5KFY - chains A and P of the 3 polymer chains in the assembly; structure by X-ray diffraction, 1.70 A resolution.

[Chain A]
Protein: DNA polymerase eta
Source organism: Homo sapiens
Notes: EC 2.7.7.7
UniProt: Q9Y253 (POLH_HUMAN); numbering as in UniProt (aligned over 1-432)
Amino-acid sequence (435 residues; row label = number of the first residue in the row; numbers below 1 keep their minus sign (Gly-2 is residue -2)):
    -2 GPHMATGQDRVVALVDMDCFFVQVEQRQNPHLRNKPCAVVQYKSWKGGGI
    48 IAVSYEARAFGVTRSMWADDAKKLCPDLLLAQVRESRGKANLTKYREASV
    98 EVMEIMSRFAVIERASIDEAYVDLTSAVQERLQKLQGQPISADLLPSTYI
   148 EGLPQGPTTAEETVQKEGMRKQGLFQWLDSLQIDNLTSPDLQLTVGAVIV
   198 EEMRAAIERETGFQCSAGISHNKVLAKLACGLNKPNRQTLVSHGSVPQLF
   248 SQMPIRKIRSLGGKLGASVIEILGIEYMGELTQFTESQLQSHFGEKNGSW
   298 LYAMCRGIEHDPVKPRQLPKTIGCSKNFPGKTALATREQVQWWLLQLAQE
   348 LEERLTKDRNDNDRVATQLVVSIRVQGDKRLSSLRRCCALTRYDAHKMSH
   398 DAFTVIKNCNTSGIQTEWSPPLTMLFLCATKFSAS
Unresolved in the structure: 155-159
Differences from the reference sequence: expression tag (-2 to 0)
Bound ions: Mn2+ site 1: Asp13, Asp115, Glu116 (together with 2'-deoxyadenosine 5'-triphosphate) (shared with DT8(P) of chain P); Mn2+ site 2: Asp13, Met14, Asp115 (together with 2'-deoxyadenosine 5'-triphosphate)
Ligand contacts: 2'-deoxyadenosine 5'-triphosphate (DTP): Asp13, Met14, Asp15, Cys16, Phe17, Phe18, Ile48, Ala49, Tyr52, Arg55, Arg61, Ile114, Asp115, Glu116, Lys231
Swiss-Prot annotation at these positions:
  - binding site (Mg(2+)): Asp13, Met14, Asp115, Glu116
  - binding site (Mn(2+)): Asp13, Met14, Asp115, Glu116
  - binding site (a 2'-deoxyribonucleoside 5'-triphosphate): Arg61
  - natural variant: Val37 (deletion: In XPV), Leu75 (deletion: In XPV), Arg93 (R93P: In XPV), Arg111 (R111H: In XPV), Thr122 (T122P: In XPV), Gly153 (G153D: In a breast cancer sample), Thr191 (T191P: In XPV), Gly263 (G263V: In XPV), Val266 (V266D: In XPV), Gly295 (G295R: In XPV), Arg361 (R361S: In XPV)
  - mutagenesis: Tyr52 (Y52A/F: Reduces DNA polymerase activity; Y52E: Reduces DNA polymerase activity. Increases fidelity of replication and reduces translesion bypass), Arg61 (R61A: Reduces enzymatic activity by two-thirds), Ser62 (S62G: Increased DNA polymerase activity and translesion bypass compared to wild-type), Ala68 (A68S/V: Severe reduction in thymine dimer translesion bypass), Asn324 to Pro326 (Reduces binding to chromatin and to monoubiquitinated PCNA. Abolishes binding to monoubiquitinated PCNA; when associated with 705-E--H-713 Del)
What the authors report for this chain:
  - binding site for 2'-deoxyadenosine 5'-triphosphate: Arg61
  - catalytic residues: Arg61 (proposed by the authors, not directly observed)

[Chain P]
Molecule: 8-nt DNA strand
Sequence (8 nucleotides; numbered 1 to 8; the number before each row is that of its first residue):
     1 AGCGTCAT
Bound ions: Mn2+: DT8 (together with 2'-deoxyadenosine 5'-triphosphate) (shared with Asp13(A), Asp115(A), Glu116(A) of chain A)

[Chain A / chain P interface]
Contacting residue pairs (21; chain A residue first):
  Ser113(A) - DT8(P)  hydrogen bond to the phosphate
  Asp115(A) - DT8(P)  phosphate contact
  Glu116(A) - DT8(P)  phosphate contact
  Lys224(A) - DT8(P)  salt bridge to the phosphate
  Ile255(A) - DA7(P)  phosphate contact
  Arg256(A) - DA7(P)  sugar contact
  Ser257(A) - DC6(P)  phosphate contact
  Ser257(A) - DA7(P)  hydrogen bond to the phosphate
  Leu258(A) - DA7(P)  hydrogen bond to the phosphate
  Gly259(A) - DA7(P)  hydrogen bond to the phosphate
  Gly260(A) - DC6(P)  phosphate contact
  Gly260(A) - DA7(P)  phosphate contact
  Lys261(A) - DT5(P)  salt bridge to the phosphate
  Lys261(A) - DC6(P)  hydrogen bond to the phosphate
  Leu262(A) - DC6(P)  hydrogen bond to the phosphate
  Arg377(A) - DG4(P)  phosphate contact
  Leu381(A) - DC3(P)  phosphate contact
  Arg382(A) - DG2(P)  sugar contact
  Arg382(A) - DC3(P)  hydrogen bond to the phosphate
  Arg383(A) - DG2(P)  phosphate contact
  Cys384(A) - DG2(P)  hydrogen bond to the phosphate
Interface residues without a listed pair, chain A (20 interface residues in all): Asp13, Ser379, Ser380
Interface residues without a listed pair, chain P (8 interface residues in all): DA1

[In short]
20 residues of chain A face 8 of chain P across their interface, with 8 hydrogen bonds and 2 salt bridges.
Among the polar pairs are Ser113(A)-DT8(P), Ser257(A)-DA7(P) and Leu258(A)-DA7(P). Bound to chain A:
2'-deoxyadenosine 5'-triphosphate. The paper reports the catalytic residue Arg61(A); a binding site for
2'-deoxyadenosine 5'-triphosphate at Arg61(A).
Chain A is DNA polymerase eta (Homo sapiens) and chain P is an 8-nt DNA strand; the structure, Human DNA
polymerase eta-DNA ternary complex: reaction first with 1 mM Mn2+ for 1800s then with ..., was determined by
X-ray diffraction (same publication as 5KFA, 5KFB, 5KFC, 5KFD, 5KFE, 5KFF and 28 further entries).
